4HF4 - chain A; structure by X-ray diffraction, 2.00 A resolution.

== Chain A ==
Molecule: cAMP and cAMP-inhibited cGMP 3', 5'-cyclic phosphodiesterase 10A
Organism: Homo sapiens
Notes: EC 3.1.4.17, 3.1.4.35
Reference sequence: Q9Y233 (PDE10_HUMAN); residues 442-759 here = UniProt positions 442-759
Sequence (318 residues; row label = number of the first residue in the row):
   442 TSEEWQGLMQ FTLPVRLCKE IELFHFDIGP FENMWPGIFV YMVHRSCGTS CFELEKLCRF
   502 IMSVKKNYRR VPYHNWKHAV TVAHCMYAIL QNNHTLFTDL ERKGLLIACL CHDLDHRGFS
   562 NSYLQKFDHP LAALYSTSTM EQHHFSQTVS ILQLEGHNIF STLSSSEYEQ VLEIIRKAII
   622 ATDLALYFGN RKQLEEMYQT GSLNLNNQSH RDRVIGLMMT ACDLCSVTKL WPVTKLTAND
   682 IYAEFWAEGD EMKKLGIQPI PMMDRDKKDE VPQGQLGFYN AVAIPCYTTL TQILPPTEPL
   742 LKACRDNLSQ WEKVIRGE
Disulfide bonds: Cys488-Cys492
Ion coordination: Zn2+ site 1: His519, His553, Asp554, Asp664; Zn2+ site 2 near Asp554 (its only coordinating residue here)
Small-molecule neighbours: 15H ((1S)-1-(1-{3-[4-(1,3-benzothiazol-2-ylamino)phenoxy]pyrazin-2-yl}piperidin-4-yl)ethanol): Tyr514, His515, Leu625, Asp664, Leu665, Ser667, Val668, Ile682, Tyr683, Phe686, Pro702, Met703, Lys708, Glu711, Val712, Gly715, Gln716, Phe719

== In short ==
Chain A binds compound 15H. His519, His553, Asp554 and Asp664 form the Zn2+ site 1.
Chain A is cAMP and cAMP-inhibited cGMP 3', 5'-cyclic phosphodiesterase 10A (Homo sapiens); the structure,
Crystal Structure of PDE10A with a biaryl ether inhibitor
(1-(1-(3-(4-(benzo[d]thiazol-2-ylamino)phenoxy)pyrazin-2-yl)piperidin-4-yl)ethanol), was determined by X-ray
diffraction (same publication as 4HEU).
